7A7H - chain A; structure by X-ray diffraction, 2.40 A resolution.

# Chain A
Name: Peroxisome proliferator-activated receptor gamma
Organism: Homo sapiens
Reference sequence: P37231 (PPARG_HUMAN); residues 203-477 here correspond to UniProt positions 231-505 (UniProt number = residue number + 28)
Chain sequence (277 residues; each row starts with the number of its first residue):
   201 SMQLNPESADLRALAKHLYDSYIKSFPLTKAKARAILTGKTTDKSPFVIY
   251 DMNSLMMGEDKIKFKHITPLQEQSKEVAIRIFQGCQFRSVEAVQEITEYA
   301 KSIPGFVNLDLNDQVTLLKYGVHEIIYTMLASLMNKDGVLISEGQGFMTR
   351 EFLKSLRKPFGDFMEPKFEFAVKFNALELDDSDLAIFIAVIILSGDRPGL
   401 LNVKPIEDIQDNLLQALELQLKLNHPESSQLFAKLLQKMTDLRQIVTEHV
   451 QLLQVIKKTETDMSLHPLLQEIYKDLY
Disordered / not traced: 259-273, 461-463, 476-477
Construct notes: expression tag (201-202)
Swiss-Prot annotation at these positions:
  - motif: P467 to D475 (9aaTAD)
  - binding site (rosiglitazone): Q286 to S289, H323, H449, Y473
  - cross-link: K224 (Glycyl lysine isopeptide (Lys-Gly) (interchain with G-Cter in ubiquitin))
Small-molecule neighbours: TK9 ((2R)-2-[[4-[[4-methoxy-2-(trifluoromethyl)phenyl]methylcarbamoyl]phenyl]methyl]butanoic acid): I281, F282, G284, C285, Q286, R288, S289, H323, I326, Y327, L330, V339, I341, M348, L353, F363, M364, H449, L453, L469, Y473

# In short
Ligands of chain A: compound TK9. Curated annotation (UniProt) lists 7 rosiglitazone-binding residues.
Chain A is Peroxisome proliferator-activated receptor gamma (Homo sapiens); the structure, Crystal structure
of PPARgamma in complex with compound TK90, was determined by X-ray diffraction together with 7A7G from the
same study.
